6PLF - chains A and B; structure by X-ray diffraction, 1.70 A resolution.

# Chain A (and B)
Name: D-3-phosphoglycerate dehydrogenase
From: Homo sapiens
Notes: EC 1.1.1.95, 1.1.1.399, 1.1.1.37; chain B of this document is another copy of the same molecule, construct and numbering; everything in this record applies to it too
UniProtKB: O43175 (SERA_HUMAN); numbering as in UniProt (aligned over 4-315)
Chain sequence (314 residues; numbered 2 to 315; the number before each row is that of its first residue):
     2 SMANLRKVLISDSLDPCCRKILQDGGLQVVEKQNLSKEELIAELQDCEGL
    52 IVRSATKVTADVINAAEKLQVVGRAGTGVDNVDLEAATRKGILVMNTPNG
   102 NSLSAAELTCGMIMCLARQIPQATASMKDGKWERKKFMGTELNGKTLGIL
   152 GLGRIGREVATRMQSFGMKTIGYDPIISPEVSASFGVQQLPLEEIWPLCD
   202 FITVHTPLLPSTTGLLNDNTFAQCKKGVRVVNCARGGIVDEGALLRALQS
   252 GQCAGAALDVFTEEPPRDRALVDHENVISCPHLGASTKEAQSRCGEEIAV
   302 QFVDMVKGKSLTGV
Unresolved in the structure: 2-4, 310-315 (chain B: 2-6, 37-40, 57-60, 307-315)
Sequence notes: expression tag (2-3)
Ligand contacts: ONV (4-{(1S)-1-[(5-chloro-6-{[(5S)-2-oxo-1,3-oxazolidin-5-yl]methoxy}-1H-indole-2-carbonyl)amino]-2-hydroxyethyl}benzoic acid): L151, G152, G154, R155, I156, Y174, D175, P176, I177, I178, L193, H206, T207, P208, S212, T213, L216
Curated features (UniProtKB/Swiss-Prot):
  - active site: R236, E265, H283 (Proton donor)
  - binding site (NAD(+)): T78, R155, I156, D175, T207, C234 to R236, D260, H283 to A286
  - modified residue: S14 (Phosphoserine), K21 (N6-acetyllysine), K58 (N6-acetyllysine), T78 (Phosphothreonine)
  - cross-link: K21 (Glycyl lysine isopeptide (Lys-Gly) (interchain with G-Cter in SUMO1))
What the authors report for this chain:
  - binding site for ONV: L151, R155, Y174, D175, P176, L193, T207, T213, L216, R236

# Interface between chain A and chain B
Contacting residue pairs (129; chain A residue first):
  R54(A) - R135(B)
  L104(A) - E142(B)
  L104(A) - N144(B)
  S105(A) - R119(B)  hydrogen bond (backbone-side chain)
  S105(A) - E142(B)  hydrogen bond
  E108(A) - M115(B)
  E108(A) - E142(B)
  E108(A) - L143(B)  hydrogen bond (side chain-backbone)
  E108(A) - N144(B)  hydrogen bond (side chain-backbone)
  L109(A) - M115(B)  hydrophobic
  L109(A) - R119(B)
  L109(A) - I121(B)  hydrophobic
  C111(A) - M115(B)
  C111(A) - F167(B)  hydrophobic
  G112(A) - M115(B)  hydrogen bond (backbone-side chain)
  G112(A) - I121(B)
  M113(A) - I121(B)  hydrophobic
  M115(A) - E108(B)
  M115(A) - G112(B)
  M115(A) - M115(B)  hydrophobic
  C116(A) - C116(B)  hydrogen bond
  C116(A) - I121(B)  hydrophobic
  R119(A) - S105(B)  hydrogen bond (side chain-backbone)
  R119(A) - L109(B)
  R119(A) - L284(B)  hydrogen bond (side chain-backbone)
  R119(A) - G285(B)  hydrogen bond (side chain-backbone)
  R119(A) - T288(B)
  I121(A) - L109(B)  hydrophobic
  I121(A) - G112(B)
  I121(A) - C116(B)  hydrophobic
  I121(A) - I279(B)  hydrophobic
  P122(A) - P122(B)  hydrophobic
  P122(A) - T125(B)
  A124(A) - S280(B)
  A124(A) - C281(B)  hydrophobic
  A124(A) - P282(B)
  A124(A) - L284(B)  hydrophobic
  T125(A) - I279(B)
  T125(A) - S280(B)  hydrogen bond (side chain-backbone)
  M128(A) - F262(B)  hydrophobic
  M128(A) - R270(B)  hydrogen bond (backbone-side chain)
  M128(A) - V273(B)
  M128(A) - S280(B)
  M128(A) - P282(B)  hydrophobic
  K129(A) - V273(B)  hydrogen bond (side chain-backbone)
  K129(A) - D274(B)
  K129(A) - H275(B)  hydrogen bond (side chain-backbone)
  K129(A) - V278(B)
  G131(A) - R270(B)
  W133(A) - E265(B)
  W133(A) - P266(B)  hydrophobic
  W133(A) - P267(B)
  W133(A) - P282(B)  hydrophobic
  W133(A) - H283(B)
  R135(A) - P282(B)  hydrogen bond (side chain-backbone)
  R135(A) - H283(B)  hydrogen bond (side chain-backbone)
  R135(A) - L284(B)
  R135(A) - S287(B)  hydrogen bond
  F138(A) - L284(B)  hydrophobic
  M139(A) - S287(B)
  M139(A) - T288(B)
  M139(A) - K289(B)  hydrogen bond (side chain-backbone)
  M139(A) - Q292(B)
  G140(A) - S287(B)  hydrogen bond (backbone-backbone)
  G140(A) - T288(B)
  G140(A) - K289(B)  hydrogen bond (backbone-backbone)
  T141(A) - T288(B)
  T141(A) - E290(B)
  E142(A) - L104(B)
  E142(A) - S105(B)  hydrogen bond
  E142(A) - E108(B)
  E142(A) - T288(B)
  E142(A) - E290(B)  hydrogen bond (backbone-side chain)
  E142(A) - R294(B)  salt bridge
  L143(A) - E108(B)  hydrogen bond (backbone-side chain)
  N144(A) - L104(B)
  N144(A) - E108(B)  hydrogen bond (backbone-side chain)
  K146(A) - E290(B)  salt bridge
  R163(A) - S166(B)
  R163(A) - F167(B)
  S166(A) - R163(B)
  S166(A) - S166(B)  hydrogen bond
  F167(A) - C111(B)  hydrophobic
  F167(A) - M115(B)  hydrophobic
  F167(A) - R163(B)
  F262(A) - M128(B)  hydrophobic
  F262(A) - W133(B)  hydrophobic
  E265(A) - W133(B)
  P266(A) - W133(B)  hydrophobic
  P267(A) - W133(B)
  R270(A) - M128(B)  hydrogen bond (side chain-backbone)
  R270(A) - G131(B)
  V273(A) - M128(B)
  V273(A) - K129(B)  hydrogen bond (backbone-side chain)
  D274(A) - K129(B)
  H275(A) - K129(B)  hydrogen bond (backbone-side chain)
  V278(A) - K129(B)
  I279(A) - I121(B)  hydrophobic
  I279(A) - T125(B)
  S280(A) - A124(B)
  S280(A) - T125(B)  hydrogen bond (backbone-side chain)
  S280(A) - M128(B)
  C281(A) - A124(B)  hydrophobic
  C281(A) - M128(B)
  P282(A) - M128(B)
  P282(A) - W133(B)  hydrophobic
  P282(A) - E134(B)
  P282(A) - R135(B)  hydrogen bond (backbone-side chain)
  H283(A) - W133(B)
  H283(A) - R135(B)  hydrogen bond (backbone-side chain)
  L284(A) - R119(B)  hydrogen bond (backbone-side chain)
  L284(A) - A124(B)  hydrophobic
  L284(A) - R135(B)
  L284(A) - F138(B)  hydrophobic
  G285(A) - R119(B)  hydrogen bond (backbone-side chain)
  S287(A) - R135(B)  hydrogen bond
  S287(A) - M139(B)
  S287(A) - G140(B)  hydrogen bond (backbone-backbone)
  T288(A) - R119(B)
  T288(A) - M139(B)
  T288(A) - G140(B)
  T288(A) - T141(B)
  T288(A) - E142(B)
  K289(A) - M139(B)
  K289(A) - G140(B)  hydrogen bond (backbone-backbone)
  E290(A) - T141(B)
  E290(A) - E142(B)  hydrogen bond (side chain-backbone)
  E290(A) - K146(B)  salt bridge
  R294(A) - E142(B)  salt bridge
Interface residues without a listed pair, chain A (59 interface residues in all): S55, E134, T162, E276, A286, A291, Q292
Interface residues without a listed pair, chain B (57 interface residues in all): M113, T162, E276, A286, A291

# Summary
The interface between chain A and chain B involves 59 residues on one side and 57 on the other; the contacts
include 36 hydrogen bonds and 4 salt bridges. Among the polar pairs are E142(A)-R294(B), K146(A)-E290(B) and
S105(A)-R119(B). The paper reports a binding site for ONV at L151(A), R155(A) and Y174(A) among others.
Both chains are D-3-phosphoglycerate dehydrogenase (Homo sapiens). Entry 6PLF (Crystal structure of human
PHGDH complexed with Compound 1) was determined by X-ray diffraction, deposited together with 6PLG.
